5X0Y - chains A and J of the 11 polymer chains in the assembly; structure by electron microscopy, 4.69 A resolution (low resolution: residue-level contacts below are approximate; hydrogen-bond / salt-bridge calls are withheld).

# Chain A
Protein: Histone H3.2
Source organism: Xenopus laevis
UniProt: P84233 (H32_XENLA); residues 1-135 here correspond to UniProt positions 2-136 (UniProt number = residue number + 1)
Chain sequence (135 residues; row label = number of the first residue in the row):
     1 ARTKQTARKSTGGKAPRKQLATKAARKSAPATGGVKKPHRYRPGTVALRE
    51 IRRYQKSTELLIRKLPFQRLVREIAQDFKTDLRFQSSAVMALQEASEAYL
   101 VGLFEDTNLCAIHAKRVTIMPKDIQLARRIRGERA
Unresolved in the structure: 1-36, 135

# Chain J
Molecule: 167-nt DNA strand
Sequence (167 nucleotides; numbered -19 to 147; the number before each row is that of its first residue; numbers below 1 keep their minus sign (DA-19 is residue -19)):
   -19 ATCGTACTTCTCGACAAGCTATCGGATGTATATATCTGACACGTGCCTGG
    31 AGACTAGGGAGTAATCCCCTTGGCGGTTAAAACGCGGGGGACAGCGCGTA
    81 CGTGCGTTTAAGCGGTGCTAGAGCTGTCTACGACCAATTGAGCGGCCTCG
   131 GCACCGGGATTCTCGAT
Unresolved in the structure: -19 to 0, 147

# Interface between chain A and chain J
Contacting residue pairs (15):
  Arg40(A) - DG66(J)
  Arg42(A) - DG68(J)
  Arg42(A) - DG69(J)
  Arg42(A) - DC144(J)
  Thr45(A) - DC144(J)
  Arg63(A) - DA60(J)
  Arg63(A) - DA61(J)
  Arg72(A) - DT51(J)
  Arg83(A) - DT50(J)
  Arg83(A) - DT51(J)
  Arg116(A) - DA71(J)
  Val117(A) - DG70(J)
  Val117(A) - DA71(J)
  Thr118(A) - DA71(J)
  Met120(A) - DC72(J)
Other interface residues (no listed pair), chain A (13 interface residues in all): Tyr41, Pro43, Lys115
Other interface residues (no listed pair), chain J (13 interface residues in all): DT143, DG145

# In short
Chain A and chain J each contribute 13 residues to their interface.
Chain A is Histone H3.2 (Xenopus laevis) and chain J is a 167-nt DNA strand; the structure, Complex of
Snf2-Nucleosome complex with Snf2 bound to SHL2 of the nucleosome, was determined by electron microscopy (same
publication as 5X0X).
